PDB entry 6PB4 | electron microscopy, 4.35 A resolution (low resolution: residue-level contacts below are approximate; hydrogen-bond / salt-bridge calls are withheld) | chains A and C of the 11 polymer chains in the assembly

# Chain A
Protein: DNA-directed RNA polymerase subunit alpha
Source organism: Escherichia coli
Notes: EC 2.7.7.6
UniProtKB: P0A7Z6 (RPOA_ECO57); residues 1-329 here = UniProt positions 1-329
Amino-acid sequence (329 residues; numbered 1 to 329; the number before each row is that of its first residue):
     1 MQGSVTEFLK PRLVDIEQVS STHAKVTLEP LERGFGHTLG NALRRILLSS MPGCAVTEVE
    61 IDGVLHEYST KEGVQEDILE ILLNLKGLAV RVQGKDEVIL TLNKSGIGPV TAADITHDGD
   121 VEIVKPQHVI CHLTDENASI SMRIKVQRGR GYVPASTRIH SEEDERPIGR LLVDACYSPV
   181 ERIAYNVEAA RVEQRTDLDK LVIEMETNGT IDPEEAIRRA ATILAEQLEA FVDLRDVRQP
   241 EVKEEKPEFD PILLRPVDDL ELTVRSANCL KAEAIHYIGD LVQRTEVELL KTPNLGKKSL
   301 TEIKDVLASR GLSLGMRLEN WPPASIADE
Not modelled in the structure: 1-5, 236-329

# Chain C
Protein: DNA-directed RNA polymerase subunit beta
Source organism: Escherichia coli
Notes: EC 2.7.7.6
UniProtKB: B7MIX3 (RPOB_ECO45); numbering as in UniProt (aligned over 1-1342)
Amino-acid sequence (1342 residues; row label = number of the first residue in the row):
     1 MVYSYTEKKR IRKDFGKRPQ VLDVPYLLSI QLDSFQKFIE QDPEGQYGLE AAFRSVFPIQ
    61 SYSGNSELQY VSYRLGEPVF DVQECQIRGV TYSAPLRVKL RLVIYEREAP EGTVKDIKEQ
   121 EVYMGEIPLM TDNGTFVING TERVIVSQLH RSPGVFFDSD KGKTHSSGKV LYNARIIPYR
   181 GSWLDFEFDP KDNLFVRIDR RRKLPATIIL RALNYTTEQI LDLFFEKVIF EIRDNKLQME
   241 LVPERLRGET ASFDIEANGK VYVEKGRRIT ARHIRQLEKD DVKLIEVPVE YIAGKVVAKD
   301 YIDESTGELI CAANMELSLD LLAKLSQSGH KRIETLFTND LDHGPYISET LRVDPTNDRL
   361 SALVEIYRMM RPGEPPTREA AESLFENLFF SEDRYDLSAV GRMKFNRSLL REEIEGSGIL
   421 SKDDIIDVMK KLIDIRNGKG EVDDIDHLGN RRIRSVGEMA ENQFRVGLVR VERAVKERLS
   481 LGDLDTLMPQ DMINAKPISA AVKEFFGSSQ LSQFMDQNNP LSEITHKRRI SALGPGGLTR
   541 ERAGFEVRDV HPTHYGRVCP IETPEGPNIG LINSLSVYAQ TNEYGFLETP YRKVTDGVVT
   601 DEIHYLSAIE EGNYVIAQAN SNLDEEGHFV EDLVTCRSKG ESSLFSRDQV DYMDVSTQQV
   661 VSVGASLIPF LEHDDANRAL MGANMQRQAV PTLRADKPLV GTGMERAVAV DSGVTAVAKR
   721 GGVVQYVDAS RIVIKVNEDE MYPGEAGIDI YNLTKYTRSN QNTCINQMPC VSLGEPVERG
   781 DVLADGPSTD LGELALGQNM RVAFMPWNGY NFEDSILVSE RVVQEDRFTT IHIQELACVS
   841 RDTKLGPEEI TADIPNVGEA ALSKLDESGI VYIGAEVTGG DILVGKVTPK GETQLTPEEK
   901 LLRAIFGEKA SDVKDSSLRV PNGVSGTVID VQVFTRDGVE KDKRALEIEE MQLKQAKKDL
   961 SEELQILEAG LFSRIRAVLV AGGVEAEKLD KLPRDRWLEL GLTDEEKQNQ LEQLAEQYDE
  1021 LKHEFEKKLE AKRRKITQGD DLAPGVLKIV KVYLAVKRRI QPGDKMAGRH GNKGVISKIN
  1081 PIEDMPYDEN GTPVDIVLNP LGVPSRMNIG QILETHLGMA AKGIGDKINA MLKQQQEVAK
  1141 LREFIQRAYD LGADVRQKVD LSTFSDEEVM RLAENLRKGM PIATPVFDGA KEAEIKELLK
  1201 LGDLPTSGQI RLYDGRTGEQ FERPVTVGYM YMLKLNHLVD DKMHARSTGS YSLVTQQPLG
  1261 GKAQFGGQRF GEMEVWALEA YGAAYTLQEM LTVKSDDVNG RTKMYKNIVD GNHQMEPGMP
  1321 ESFNVLLKEI RSLGINIELE DE
Not modelled in the structure: 1-2
Curated features (UniProtKB/Swiss-Prot):
  - modified residue (N6-acetyllysine): Lys1022, Lys1200

# How chain A and chain C interact
Contacting residue pairs (44):
  Asn41(A) with Gly1215(C); Arg1216(C); Thr1217(C); Gly1218(C)
  Arg44(A) with Glu1083(C); Tyr1087(C); Gly1215(C)
  Arg45(A) with Glu1083(C); Gly1215(C); Arg1216(C)
  Leu48(A) with Glu1083(C)
  Ser49(A) with Glu1083(C)
  Leu65(A) with Ile873(C); Gly874(C)
  His66(A) with Ile873(C); Thr927(C); Val928(C); Ile929(C)
  Tyr68(A) with Tyr756(C); Ile831(C); Ile929(C); Ala1055(C)
  Lys71(A) with Asp728(C); Ala729(C)
  Glu72(A) with Tyr726(C); Asp728(C)
  Gly73(A) with Asp728(C)
  Val74(A) with Asp728(C); Ala729(C)
  Asp77(A) with Tyr756(C)
  Glu80(A) with Arg694(C)
  Leu83(A) with Arg694(C)
  Lys86(A) with Gln824(C)
  Thr134(A) with Val727(C)
  Asp135(A) with Tyr726(C); Val727(C)
  Tyr152(A) with Arg1059(C)
  Cys176(A) with Gln824(C)
  Arg182(A) with Asn1090(C)
  Ile183(A) with Gly1091(C)
  Ala184(A) with Asn1090(C)
  Tyr185(A) with Tyr1087(C); Gly1218(C)
  Glu204(A) with Asn1090(C)
Other interface residues (no listed pair), chain A (31 interface residues in all): His37, Glu67, Thr70, Gln75, Glu76, Leu79
Other interface residues (no listed pair), chain C (35 interface residues in all): Leu693, Asn766, Val771, Arg821, Val823, Val1056, Lys1057, Ile1082, Asp1084, Glu1089, Thr1092, Asp1214

# Overview
Chain A and chain C form an interface of 31 and 35 residues respectively.
Here chain A is DNA-directed RNA polymerase subunit alpha and chain C is DNA-directed RNA polymerase subunit
beta, both from Escherichia coli. Entry 6PB4 (The E. coli class-II CAP-dependent transcription activation
complex with de novo RNA transcript at the state ...) was determined by electron microscopy, deposited
together with 6PB5 and 6PB6.
